7UMT - chains 2 and 3 of the 39 polymer chains in the assembly; structure by electron microscopy, 3.40 A resolution.

[Chain 2 (and 3)]
Name: Outer capsid protein VP5*
Notes: chain 3 of this document is another copy of the same molecule, construct and numbering; everything in this record applies to it too
UniProtKB: X4YMN0 (X4YMN0_9REOV); residue numbers follow UniProt; this construct covers 247-775
Amino-acid sequence (529 residues; row label = number of the first residue in the row):
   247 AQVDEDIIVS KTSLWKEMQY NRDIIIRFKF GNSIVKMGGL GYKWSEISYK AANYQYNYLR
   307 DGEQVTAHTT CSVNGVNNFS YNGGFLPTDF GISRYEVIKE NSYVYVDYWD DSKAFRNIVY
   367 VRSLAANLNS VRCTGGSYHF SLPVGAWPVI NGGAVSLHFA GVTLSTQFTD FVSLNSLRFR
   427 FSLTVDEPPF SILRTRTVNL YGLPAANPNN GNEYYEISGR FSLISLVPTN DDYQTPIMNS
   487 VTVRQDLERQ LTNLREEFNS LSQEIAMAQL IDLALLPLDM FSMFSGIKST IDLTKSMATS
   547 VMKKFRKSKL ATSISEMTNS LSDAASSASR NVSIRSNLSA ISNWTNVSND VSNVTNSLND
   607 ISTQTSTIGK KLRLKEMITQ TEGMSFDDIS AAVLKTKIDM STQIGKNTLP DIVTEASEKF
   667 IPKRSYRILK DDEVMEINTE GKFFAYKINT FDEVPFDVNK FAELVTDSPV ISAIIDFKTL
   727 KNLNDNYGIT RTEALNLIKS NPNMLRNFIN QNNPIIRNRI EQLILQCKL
Not modelled in the structure: 517-775
Construct notes: conflict D250 (Asn in X4YMN0), F331 (Ser in X4YMN0), I364 (Met in X4YMN0), R378 (Lys in X4YMN0), H385 (Asp in X4YMN0), L388 (Ile in X4YMN0), N499 (Asp in X4YMN0), N605 (Ser in X4YMN0)

[Chain 2 / chain 3 interface]
Residue-residue contacts (88):
  L260(2) with S256(3); T258(3); W261(3), hydrophobic; K262(3)
  W261(2) with W261(3); Y366(3); L472(3), hydrophobic
  S279(2) with Q496(3)
  V281(2) with Q496(3)
  M283(2) with E503(3)
  G284(2) with E503(3)
  E292(2) with R495(3), salt bridge; Q496(3); N499(3)
  N363(2) with Y366(3)
  F414(2) with F414(3), hydrophobic
  N476(2) with R368(3)
  D478(2) with V367(3); R368(3)
  Y479(2) with E263(3), hydrogen bond; Y366(3), hydrophobic; V367(3); R368(3); I470(3); S471(3); L472(3)
  Q480(2) with V365(3); Y366(3); V367(3), hydrogen bond (backbone-backbone); L410(3)
  T481(2) with V365(3), hydrogen bond (side chain-backbone)
  P482(2) with V365(3); L410(3); S411(3); T412(3); N421(3)
  M484(2) with S411(3); T412(3), hydrogen bond (backbone-backbone); R424(3)
  N485(2) with T412(3); F414(3); R424(3), hydrogen bond (backbone-side chain)
  S486(2) with T316(3); D353(3); T412(3), hydrogen bond (backbone-backbone); Q413(3); F414(3), hydrogen bond (backbone-backbone); R424(3)
  V487(2) with F414(3)
  T488(2) with A297(3); N299(3), hydrogen bond; F414(3), hydrogen bond (backbone-backbone); T415(3); D416(3)
  V489(2) with F414(3); T415(3); D416(3); V487(3), hydrophobic; V489(3), hydrophobic
  R490(2) with D416(3), hydrogen bond (backbone-side chain); T488(3); V489(3), hydrogen bond (side chain-backbone); Q491(3), hydrogen bond; E494(3)
  Q491(2) with D416(3), hydrogen bond (backbone-side chain)
  L493(2) with E494(3)
  E494(2) with K296(3), salt bridge
  Q496(2) with L497(3)
  L497(2) with L497(3), hydrophobic
  L500(2) with L497(3), hydrophobic; L500(3), hydrophobic; R501(3)
  R501(2) with V281(3); K282(3), hydrogen bond (side chain-backbone); M283(3)
  E503(2) with F504(3)
  F504(2) with F504(3), hydrophobic
  N505(2) with K282(3), hydrogen bond (side chain-backbone); M283(3), hydrogen bond (side chain-backbone); G284(3)
  L507(2) with S508(3)
  S508(2) with G284(3); G285(3), hydrogen bond (side chain-backbone)
  Q509(2) with G285(3); L286(3), hydrogen bond (side chain-backbone); G287(3), hydrogen bond (side chain-backbone)
  I511(2) with I511(3), hydrophobic
  A512(2) with L286(3), hydrophobic
Interface residues without a listed pair, chain 2 (47 interface residues in all): K296, R340, V365, Y366, S419, P474, E502, E510, M513, L516
Interface residues without a listed pair, chain 3 (55 interface residues in all): S291, S318, P389, R490, L493, L507, Q515

[Overview]
47 residues of chain 2 and 55 residues of chain 3 are in contact; the contacts include 19 hydrogen bonds and 2
salt bridges. Polar pairs include E292(2)-R495(3), E494(2)-K296(3) and Y479(2)-E263(3).
Chain 2 and chain 3 are both Outer capsid protein VP5*; the structure, Structure of the VP5*/VP8* assembly
from the human rotavirus strain CDC-9 - Reversed conformation, was determined by electron microscopy together
with 7UMS from the same study.
